PDB entry 1XVB | X-ray diffraction, 1.80 A resolution | chains C and D of the 6 polymer chains in the assembly

[Chain C (and D)]
Protein: Methane monooxygenase component A beta chain
Source organism: Methylococcus capsulatus
Notes: EC 1.14.13.25; chain D of this document is another copy of the same molecule, construct and numbering; everything in this record applies to it too
Chain sequence (389 residues; each row starts with the number of its first residue):
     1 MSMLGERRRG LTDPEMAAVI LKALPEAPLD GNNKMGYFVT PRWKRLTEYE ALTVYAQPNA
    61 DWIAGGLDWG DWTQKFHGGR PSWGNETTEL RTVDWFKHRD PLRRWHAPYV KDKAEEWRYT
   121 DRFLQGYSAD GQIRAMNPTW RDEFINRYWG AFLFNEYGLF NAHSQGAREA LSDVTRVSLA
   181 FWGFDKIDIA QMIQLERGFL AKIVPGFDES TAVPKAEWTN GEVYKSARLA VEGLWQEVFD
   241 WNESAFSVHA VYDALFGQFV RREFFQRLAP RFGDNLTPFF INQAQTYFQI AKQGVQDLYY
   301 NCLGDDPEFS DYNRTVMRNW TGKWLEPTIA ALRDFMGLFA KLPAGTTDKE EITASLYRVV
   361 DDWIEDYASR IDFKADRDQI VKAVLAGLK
Not modelled in the structure: 1
Bound ions: Ca2+ near E222 (its only coordinating residue here)
Small-molecule neighbours:
  - 1-bromopropane (3BR), molecule 1: L102, Q289, I290, Q293
  - 1-bromopropane (3BR), molecule 2: R122, Q125, G126, A129

[Interface between chain C and chain D]
Contacting residue pairs (63):
  M3(C) with P25(D); A27(D); P28(D)
  L4(C) with L21(D), hydrophobic; L24(D), hydrophobic
  L11(C) with T12(D)
  T12(C) with L11(D)
  P14(C) with P14(D); A18(D); L21(D)
  A18(C) with P14(D)
  L24(C) with L4(D), hydrophobic
  P25(C) with M3(D)
  E26(C) with M3(D)
  A27(C) with M3(D)
  P28(C) with M3(D)
  K111(C) with R118(D)
  D112(C) with R118(D), salt bridge; R122(D), salt bridge
  E115(C) with E115(D); R118(D), salt bridge; R122(D), salt bridge
  E116(C) with Y119(D); R122(D), salt bridge
  R118(C) with K111(D); D112(D), salt bridge; E115(D), salt bridge
  Y119(C) with E116(D); Y119(D), hydrophobic; Q283(D)
  R122(C) with D112(D), salt bridge; E115(D), salt bridge; E116(D), salt bridge
  F123(C) with N282(D)
  A129(C) with Q289(D)
  D130(C) with Q258(D); R262(D), salt bridge; Q285(D); Q289(D), hydrogen bond
  Q132(C) with Q266(D), hydrogen bond
  R134(C) with R262(D); R358(D); D362(D), salt bridge
  Q258(C) with D130(D), hydrogen bond
  R262(C) with D130(D), salt bridge; R134(D)
  Q266(C) with Q132(D), hydrogen bond; N275(D), hydrogen bond (backbone-side chain)
  P270(C) with P270(D); N275(D)
  N275(C) with Q266(D); P270(D); P278(D)
  P278(C) with N275(D)
  N282(C) with F123(D)
  Q283(C) with Y119(D)
  Q285(C) with D130(D); Q132(D)
  Q289(C) with G126(D); A129(D); D130(D), hydrogen bond
  R358(C) with R134(D)
  D362(C) with R134(D), salt bridge
Interface residues without a listed pair, chain C (41 interface residues in all): A17, L21, G126, F279, T286, K292
Interface residues without a listed pair, chain D (40 interface residues in all): A17, E26, F279, T286

[Summary]
The interface between chain C and chain D involves 41 residues on one side and 40 on the other; the contacts
include 6 hydrogen bonds and 14 salt bridges. Among the polar pairs are D112(C)-R118(D), D112(C)-R122(D) and
E115(C)-R118(D). Ligands of chain C: 1-bromopropane.
Both chains are Methane monooxygenase component A beta chain (Methylococcus capsulatus). Entry 1XVB (soluble
methane monooxygenase hydroxylase: 6-bromohexanol soaked structure) was determined by X-ray diffraction (same
publication as 1XU3, 1XU5, 1XVC, 1XVD, 1XVE, 1XVF and 1XVG).
